PDB entry 8RUC | X-ray diffraction, 1.60 A resolution | chains I and J of the 8 polymer chains in the assembly

Chain I (and J):
Molecule: Ribulose-1,5-bisphosphate carboxylase/oxygenase
From: Spinacia oleracea
Notes: EC 4.1.1.39; chain J of this document is another copy of the same molecule, construct and numbering; everything in this record applies to it too
UniProt: P00870 (RBS1_SPIOL); residues 1-123 here correspond to UniProt positions 58-180 (UniProt number = residue number + 57)
Sequence (123 residues; numbered 1 to 123; the number before each row is that of its first residue):
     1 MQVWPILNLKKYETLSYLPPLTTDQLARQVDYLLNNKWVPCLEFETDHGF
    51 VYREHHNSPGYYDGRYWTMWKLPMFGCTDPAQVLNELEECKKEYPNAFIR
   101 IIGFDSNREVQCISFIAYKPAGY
Differences from the reference sequence: conflict Q2 (Lys59 in P00870), I6 (Thr63 in P00870), L7 (Gln64 in P00870), L9 (Met66 in P00870), K11 (Arg68 in P00870), E109 (Gln166 in P00870), I113 (Val170 in P00870)

Interface between chain I and chain J:
Pairs across the interface (12; chain I residue first):
  F44(I) with V3(J), hydrophobic; I6(J), hydrophobic
  T46(I) with I6(J); L7(J)
  D47(I) with L7(J)
  T68(I) with I6(J)
  M69(I) with V3(J)
  W70(I) with V3(J), hydrophobic
  K71(I) with M1(J); V3(J)
  Y94(I) with P5(J); I6(J)
Also at the interface, not in a pair above, chain I (10 interface residues in all): L72, E93
Also at the interface, not in a pair above, chain J (6 interface residues in all): W4

Summary:
10 residues of chain I face 6 of chain J across their interface.
Both chains are Ribulose-1,5-bisphosphate carboxylase/oxygenase (Spinacia oleracea). Entry 8RUC (Activated
spinach rubisco complexed with 2-carboxyarabinitol bisphosphate) was determined by X-ray diffraction.
